PDB entry 8P0A | electron microscopy, 3.67 A resolution | chains A and B of the 3 polymer chains in the assembly

[Chain A]
Molecule: Structural maintenance of chromosomes protein 1A
Organism: Homo sapiens
UniProtKB: Q14683 (SMC1A_HUMAN); the construct has insertions or renumbered stretches relative to UniProt, so the offset changes along the chain: 1-178 = UniProt 1-178; 956-977 = UniProt 179-200; 992-1233 = UniProt 992-1233
Chain sequence (456 residues; each row starts with the number of its first residue; note: 777 numbers in that range are skipped by the numbering (no residue carries them; nothing is unmodelled there)):
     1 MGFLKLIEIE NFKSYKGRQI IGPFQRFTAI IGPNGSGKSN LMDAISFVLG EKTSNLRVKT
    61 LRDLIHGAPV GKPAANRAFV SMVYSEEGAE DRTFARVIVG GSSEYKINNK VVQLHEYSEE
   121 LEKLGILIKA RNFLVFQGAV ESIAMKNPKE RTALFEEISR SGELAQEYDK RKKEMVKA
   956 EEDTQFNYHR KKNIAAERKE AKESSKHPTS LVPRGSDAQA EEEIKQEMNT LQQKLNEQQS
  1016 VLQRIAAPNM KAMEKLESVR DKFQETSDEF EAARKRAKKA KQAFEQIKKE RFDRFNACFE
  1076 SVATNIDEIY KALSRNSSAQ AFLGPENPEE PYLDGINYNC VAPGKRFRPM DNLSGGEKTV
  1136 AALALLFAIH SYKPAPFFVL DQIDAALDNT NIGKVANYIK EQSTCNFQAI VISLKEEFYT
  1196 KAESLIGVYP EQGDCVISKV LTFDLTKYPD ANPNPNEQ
Disordered / not traced: 1, 956-1049, 1228-1233
Differences from the reference sequence: linker (978-991); engineered mutation Gln1157 (Glu in Q14683)
Curated features (UniProtKB/Swiss-Prot):
  - binding site (ATP): Gly32 to Ser39
  - modified residue: Lys1037 (N6-acetyllysine)
Small-molecule neighbours:
  - ATP (adenosine-5'-triphosphate), molecule 1: Lys13, Ser14, Pro33, Asn34, Gly35, Ser36, Gly37, Lys38, Ser39, Asn40, Asp43, Arg57, Asp63, Ile65, His66, Gly67, Ala68, Pro69, Gln137, Gln1157, Cys1210, Val1211
  - ATP, molecule 2: Lys1120, Arg1123, Asn1127, Leu1128, Ser1129, Gly1130, Gly1131, Ala1161, Asp1163
What the authors report for this chain:
  - binding site for ATP: Gln137
  - mutagenesis - R57A: abolished catalytic activity on isolated SMC1A-HD
  - mutagenesis - R57A: decreased catalytic activity on SMC3CC/RAD21N

[Chain B]
Molecule: Structural maintenance of chromosomes protein 3
Organism: Homo sapiens
UniProtKB: Q9UQE7 (SMC3_HUMAN); the construct has insertions or renumbered stretches relative to UniProt, so the offset changes along the chain: 1-162 = UniProt 1-162; 918-966 = UniProt 163-211; 979-1217 = UniProt 979-1217
Chain sequence (462 residues; row label = number of the first residue in the row; note: 755 numbers in that range are skipped by the numbering (no residue carries them; nothing is unmodelled there)):
     1 MYIKQVIIQG FRSYRDQTIV DPFSSKHNVI VGRNGSGKSN FFYAIQFVLS DEFSHLRPEQ
    61 RLALLHEGTG PRVISAFVEI IFDNSDNRLP IDKEEVSLRR VIGAKKDQYF LDKKMVTKND
   121 VMNLLESAGF SRSNPYYIVK QGKINQMATA PDSQRLKLLR EV
   918 AGTRVYDERK EESISLMKET EGKREKINEL LKYIEERLHT LEEEKEELAG SGSLVPRGSG
   978 SYSHVNKKAL DQFVNFSEQK EKLIKRQEEL DRGYKSIMEL MNVLELRKYE AIQLTFKQVS
  1038 KNFSEVFQKL VPGGKATLVM KKGDVEGSQS QDEGEGSGES ERGSGSQSSV PSVDQFTGVG
  1098 IRVSFTGKQG EMREMQQLSG GQKSLVALAL IFAIQKCDPA PFYLFDQIDQ ALDAQHRKAV
  1158 SDMIMELAVH AQFITTTFRP ELLESADKFY GVKFRNKVSH IDVITAEMAK DFVEDDTTHG
Disordered / not traced: 918-1028, 1059-1093, 1216-1217
Differences from the reference sequence: linker (967-978); engineered mutation Gln1144 (Glu in Q9UQE7)
Curated features (UniProtKB/Swiss-Prot):
  - binding site (ATP): Gly32 to Ser39
  - modified residue: Lys105 (N6-acetyllysine), Lys106 (N6-acetyllysine), Lys140 (N6-acetyllysine), Ser1013 (Phosphoserine), Ser1065 (Phosphoserine), Ser1067 (Phosphoserine), Ser1074 (Phosphoserine), Ser1083 (Phosphoserine), Lys1190 (N6-acetyllysine)
Bound ions: Mg2+: Gln1144 (together with ATP)
Small-molecule neighbours:
  - ATP (adenosine-5'-triphosphate), molecule 1: Arg12, Arg33, Asn34, Gly35, Ser36, Gly37, Lys38, Ser39, Asn40, Ala63, Leu64, Leu65, His66, Gln141, Gln1144, Phe1175
  - ATP, molecule 2: Phe1102, Arg1110, Gln1114, Leu1115, Ser1116, Gly1117, Gly1118, Ala1148
What the authors report for this chain:
  - conformationally variable residues (side-chain flip): Gln141

[Interface between chain A and chain B]
Residue-residue contacts - 51 pairs, chain A then chain B:
  Gly32(A) - Asp1150(B)
  Pro33(A) - Asp1150(B)
  Asn34(A) - Gly1118(B)
  Asn34(A) - Ala1148(B)  hydrogen bond (side chain-backbone)
  Asn34(A) - Leu1149(B)
  Asn34(A) - Asp1150(B)  hydrogen bond (side chain-backbone)
  Asn34(A) - His1153(B)
  Gly35(A) - Phe1102(B)
  Gly35(A) - Ser1116(B)  hydrogen bond (backbone-side chain)
  Arg57(A) - Gln1113(B)
  Arg57(A) - Gln1114(B)
  Arg57(A) - Leu1115(B)
  Asp63(A) - Gln1114(B)  hydrogen bond
  Pro69(A) - Arg1110(B)
  Pro69(A) - Gln1114(B)
  Val70(A) - Arg1110(B)
  Lys72(A) - Gly1107(B)
  Gln137(A) - Ala1148(B)
  Gly1119(A) - Phe1191(B)
  Arg1121(A) - Lys1194(B)
  Arg1123(A) - Glu67(B)
  Arg1123(A) - Gly68(B)
  Asn1127(A) - Arg12(B)
  Asn1127(A) - Gln60(B)  hydrogen bond
  Ser1129(A) - Gly35(B)
  Gly1131(A) - Asn34(B)
  Glu1132(A) - Asn34(B)
  Glu1132(A) - Gly35(B)
  Gln1157(A) - Ala1148(B)
  Ala1160(A) - Gln1144(B)
  Ala1160(A) - Gln1147(B)
  Ala1161(A) - Asn34(B)  hydrogen bond (backbone-side chain)
  Ala1161(A) - Gln141(B)
  Leu1162(A) - Asn34(B)
  Asp1163(A) - Gly32(B)
  Asp1163(A) - Arg33(B)
  Asp1163(A) - Asn34(B)  hydrogen bond (side chain-backbone)
  Asp1163(A) - Phe1175(B)
  Asn1164(A) - Arg1176(B)
  Asn1164(A) - Val1210(B)
  Asn1164(A) - Asp1213(B)
  Thr1165(A) - Thr1214(B)
  Asn1166(A) - Asn34(B)
  Leu1189(A) - Ala1148(B)
  Leu1189(A) - Leu1149(B)
  Lys1190(A) - Gln1147(B)
  Lys1190(A) - Arg1176(B)
  Gln1207(A) - Thr1103(B)  hydrogen bond (side chain-backbone)
  Val1211(A) - Phe1102(B)  hydrophobic
  Val1211(A) - Glu1108(B)
  Val1211(A) - Arg1110(B)
Interface residues without a listed pair, chain A (32 interface residues in all): Gly1130, Asp1159, Gly1208
Interface residues without a listed pair, chain B (37 interface residues in all): Asn145, Gln1106, Met1109, Gly1117, Asp1212

[Overview]
32 residues of chain A face 37 of chain B across their interface; the contacts include 8 hydrogen bonds. Polar
pairs include Asn34(A)-Ala1148(B), Asn34(A)-Asp1150(B) and Gly35(A)-Ser1116(B). ATP is bound between chain A
and chain B. From the paper: a binding site for ATP at Gln137(A); R57A of chain A abolishes catalytic activity
on isolated SMC1A-HD.
Chain A is Structural maintenance of chromosomes protein 1A and chain B is Structural maintenance of
chromosomes protein 3, both from Homo sapiens; the structure, Human Cohesin ATPase module, was determined by
electron microscopy together with 8PQ5, 8RO6, 8RO7, 8RO8, 8RO9, 8ROA and 11 further entries from the same
study.
